PDB entry 5EE9 | X-ray diffraction, 2.75 A resolution | chain A

[Chain A]
Name: Obg-like ATPase 1
Organism: Oryza sativa subsp. japonica
Notes: EC 3.6.5.-
UniProtKB: Q6Z1J6 (OLA1_ORYSJ); numbering as in UniProt (aligned over 1-394)
Amino-acid sequence (395 residues; numbered 0 to 394; the number before each row is that of its first residue; numbering starts at 0):
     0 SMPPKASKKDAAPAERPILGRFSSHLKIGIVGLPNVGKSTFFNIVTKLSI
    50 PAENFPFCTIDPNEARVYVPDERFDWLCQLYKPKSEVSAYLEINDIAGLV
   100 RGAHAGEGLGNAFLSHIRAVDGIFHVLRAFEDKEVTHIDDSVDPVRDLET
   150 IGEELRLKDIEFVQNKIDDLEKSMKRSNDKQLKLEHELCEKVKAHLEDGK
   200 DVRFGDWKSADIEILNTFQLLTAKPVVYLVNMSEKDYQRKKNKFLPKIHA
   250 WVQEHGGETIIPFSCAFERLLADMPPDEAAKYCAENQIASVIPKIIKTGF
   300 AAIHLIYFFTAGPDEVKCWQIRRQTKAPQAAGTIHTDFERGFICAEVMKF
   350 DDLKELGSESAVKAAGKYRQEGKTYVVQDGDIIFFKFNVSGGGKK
Disordered / not traced: 0-13, 101-109, 132-139, 388-394
Construct notes: expression tag (0)
UniProt features mapped onto this chain:
  - binding site (ATP): Asn34 to Thr39, Phe56 to Asp60, Asp94 to Gly97, Asn230, Met231, Ser263 to Ala265
  - binding site (GTP): Asn34 to Thr39, Phe129, Asn230, Ser263 to Ala265
  - binding site (Mg(2+)): Ser38, Thr58
Residues lining bound ligands: GMP-PNP (GNP; phosphoaminophosphonic acid-guanylate ester): Leu32, Pro33, Asn34, Val35, Gly36, Lys37, Ser38, Thr39, Ala96, Gly97, Phe129, Asn230, Cys264, Ala265
From the paper describing this entry:
  - binding site for GMP-PNP: Asn34 to Thr39, Gly97, Phe129, Asn230, Cys264, Ala265
  - conformationally variable residues (loop rearrangement): Gly97
  - specificity-determining residues: Phe243 (proposed by the authors, not directly observed)

[In short]
Bound to chain A: GMP-PNP. Curated annotation (UniProt) lists 20 ATP-binding residues, 11 GTP-binding residues
and Mg2+-binding residues Ser38 and Thr58. The paper reports a binding site for GMP-PNP at Asn34, Gly97 and
Phe129 among others; the specificity determinant Phe243.
Chain A is Obg-like ATPase 1 (Oryza sativa subsp. japonica); the structure, Complex structure of OSYCHF1 with
GMP-PNP, was determined by X-ray diffraction, deposited together with 5EE0, 5EE1 and 5EE3.
